PDB entry 7PZ9 | electron microscopy, 2.80 A resolution | chains B and C of the 4 polymer chains in the assembly

[Chain B (and C)]
Protein: Capsid protein
Organism: Hepatitis B virus genotype D subtype ayw (isolate France/Tiollais/1979)
Notes: chain C of this document is another copy of the same molecule, construct and numbering; everything in this record applies to it too
Reference sequence: P03146 (CAPSD_HBVD3); numbering as in UniProt (aligned over 1-183)
Chain sequence (183 residues; numbered 1 to 183; the number before each row is that of its first residue):
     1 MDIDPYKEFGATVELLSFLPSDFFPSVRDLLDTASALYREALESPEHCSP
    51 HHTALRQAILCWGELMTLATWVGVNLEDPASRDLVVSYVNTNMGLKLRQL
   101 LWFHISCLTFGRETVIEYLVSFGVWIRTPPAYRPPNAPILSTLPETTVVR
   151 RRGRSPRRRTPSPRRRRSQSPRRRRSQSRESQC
Not modelled in the structure: 144-183
Sequence notes: engineered mutation Leu97 (Phe in P03146)
Swiss-Prot annotation at these positions:
  - region: Ser155 to Gln177 (3 X 8 AA repeats of S-P-R-R-R-[PR]-S-Q), Gln177 to Cys183 (RNA binding)
  - motif: Arg158 to Arg175 (Bipartite nuclear localization signal)
  - modified residue (Phosphoserine): Ser155, Ser162, Ser170
  - natural variant: Thr33 (T33N: In strain: Latvia), Ala80 (A80I: In strain: Latvia), Leu97 (F97L: Frequent mutation in chronic HBV carriers; this construct carries the variant)
  - mutagenesis: Ser155 (S155A: Complete loss of replication), Ser162 (S162A: Complete loss of pregenomic RNA encapsidation and replication), Ser170 (S170A: Partial loss of replication)

[Chain B / chain C interface]
Residue-residue contacts (22):
  Asp22(B) with Pro129(C); Tyr132(C), hydrogen bond
  Phe23(B) with Pro129(C); Tyr132(C), hydrophobic
  Pro25(B) with Arg127(C)
  Asp29(B) with Arg127(C), salt bridge
  Asp32(B) with Phe18(C)
  Thr33(B) with Phe18(C); Arg127(C)
  Ser35(B) with Glu14(C)
  Ala36(B) with Phe18(C), hydrophobic
  Leu37(B) with Phe18(C), hydrophobic; Val120(C), hydrophobic
  Arg39(B) with Glu14(C), salt bridge
  Phe122(B) with Tyr132(C), hydrophobic
  Ala137(B) with Tyr132(C), hydrophobic
  Ile139(B) with Tyr132(C); Arg133(C); Pro134(C)
  Ser141(B) with Pro134(C)
  Thr142(B) with Ser121(C)
  Leu143(B) with Pro138(C), hydrophobic
Interface residues without a listed pair, chain B (18 interface residues in all): Pro20, Phe24
Interface residues without a listed pair, chain C (13 interface residues in all): Leu15, Val124, Ala131

[In short]
18 residues of chain B face 13 of chain C across their interface; the contacts include 1 hydrogen bond and 2
salt bridges. Polar contacts include Asp29(B)-Arg127(C), Arg39(B)-Glu14(C) and Asp22(B)-Tyr132(C). From
UniProt: 3 mutagenesis sites on chain B.
Both chains are Capsid protein (Hepatitis B virus genotype D subtype ayw (isolate France/Tiollais/1979)).
Entry 7PZ9 (HBc-F97L premature secretion phenotype) was determined by electron microscopy (same publication as
7PZI, 7PZK, 7PZL, 7PZM and 7PZN).
